Entry 6UTI (electron microscopy, 3.40 A resolution); this record covers chains O and N of the 28 polymer chains in the assembly.

# Chain O
Protein: Proteasome subunit alpha
Source organism: Thermoplasma acidophilum
Notes: EC 3.4.25.1
Reference sequence: P25156 (PSA_THEAC); residues 7-233 here = UniProt positions 7-233
Sequence (227 residues; numbered 7 to 233; the number before each row is that of its first residue):
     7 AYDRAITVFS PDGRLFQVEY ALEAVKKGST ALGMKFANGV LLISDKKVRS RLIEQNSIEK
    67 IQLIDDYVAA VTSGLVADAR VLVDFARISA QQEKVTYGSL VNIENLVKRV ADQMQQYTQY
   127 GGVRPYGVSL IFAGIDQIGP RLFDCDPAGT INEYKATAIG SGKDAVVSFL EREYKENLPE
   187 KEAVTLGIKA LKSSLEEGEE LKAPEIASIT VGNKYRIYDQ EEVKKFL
Sequence notes: engineered mutation Leu28 (Arg in P25156)
UniProt features mapped onto this chain:
  - mutagenesis: Lys66 (K66A: Prevents PAN to associate with the proteasome and stimulate gate opening), Leu81 (L81A/E/G: Prevents PAN to stimulate gate opening), Val82 (V82A: No effect on PAN's ability to stimulate gate opening; V82D/G: Prevents PAN to stimulate gate opening)
From the paper describing this entry:
  - mutagenesis - K66A: abolished binding to activators (citing earlier work)

# Chain N
Protein: Proteasome subunit beta
Source organism: Thermoplasma acidophilum
Notes: EC 3.4.25.1
Reference sequence: P28061 (PSB_THEAC); residues 1-203 here correspond to UniProt positions 9-211 (UniProt number = residue number + 8)
Sequence (203 residues; each row starts with the number of its first residue):
     1 TTTVGITLKD AVIMATERRV TMENFIMHKN GKKLFQIDTY TGMTIAGLVG DAQVLVRYMK
    61 AELELYRLQR RVNMPIEAVA TLLSNMLNQV KYMPYMVQLL VGGIDTAPHV FSIDAAGGSV
   121 EDIYASTGSG SPFVYGVLES QYSEKMTVDE GVDLVIRAIS AAKQRDSASG GMIDVAVITR
   181 KDGYVQLPTD QIESRIRKLG LIL
UniProt features mapped onto this chain:
  - active site: Thr1 (Nucleophile)

# Chain O / chain N interface
Contacting residue pairs - 8 pairs, chain O then chain N:
  Asn62(O) - Arg71(N)  hydrogen bond
  Glu65(O) - Arg71(N)  salt bridge
  Leu69(O) - Leu68(N)
  Asp71(O) - Glu64(N)
  Asp72(O) - Glu64(N)
  Asp72(O) - Arg67(N)  salt bridge
  Gln97(O) - Ala61(N)
  Lys100(O) - Glu64(N)
Also at the interface, not in a pair above, chain O (10 interface residues in all): Ile70, Arg93, Val101
Also at the interface, not in a pair above, chain N (8 interface residues in all): Arg57, Tyr58, Leu65

# Overview
The interface between chain O and chain N involves 10 residues on one side and 8 on the other; the contacts
include 1 hydrogen bond and 2 salt bridges. Among the polar pairs are Glu65(O)-Arg71(N), Asp72(O)-Arg67(N) and
Asn62(O)-Arg71(N). The paper reports that K66A of chain O abolishes binding to activators.
Here chain O is Proteasome subunit alpha and chain N is Proteasome subunit beta, both from Thermoplasma
acidophilum. Entry 6UTI (Allosteric coupling between alpha-rings of 20S proteasome, 20S proteasome with singly
capped PAN complex) was determined by electron microscopy (same publication as 6UTF, 6UTG, 6UTH and 6UTJ).
